PDB entry 7TUL | electron microscopy, 6.50 A resolution (low resolution: residue-level contacts below are approximate; hydrogen-bond / salt-bridge calls are withheld) | chains B and A

Chain B (and A):
Name: Large envelope protein
From: Woodchuck hepatitis virus
Notes: chain A of this document is another copy of the same molecule, construct and numbering; everything in this record applies to it too
UniProtKB: P17400 (HBSAG_WHV5); residues 1-222 here correspond to UniProt positions 210-431 (UniProt number = residue number + 209)
Sequence (222 residues; numbered 1 to 222; the number before each row is that of its first residue):
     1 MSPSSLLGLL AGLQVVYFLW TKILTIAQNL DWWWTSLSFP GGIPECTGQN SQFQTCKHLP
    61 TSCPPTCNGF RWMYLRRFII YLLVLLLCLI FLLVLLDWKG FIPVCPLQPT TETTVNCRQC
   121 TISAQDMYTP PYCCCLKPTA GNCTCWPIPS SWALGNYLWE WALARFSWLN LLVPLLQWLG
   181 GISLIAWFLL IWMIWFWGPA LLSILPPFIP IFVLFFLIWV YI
Unresolved in the structure: 39-67, 100-152 (chain A: 38-67, 99-152)
Curated features (UniProtKB/Swiss-Prot):
  - glycosylation: Asn142 (N-linked (GlcNAc...) asparagine)
Reported in the primary citation:
  - conformationally variable residues (order/disorder transition): Pro3 to Thr21, Ile80 to Leu93, Ile209 to Ile222

Interface between chain B and chain A:
Contacting residue pairs - 42 pairs, chain B then chain A:
  Met1(B) - Val220(A)
  Asp31(B) - Trp34(A)
  Trp34(B) - Trp34(A)
  Trp34(B) - Arg76(A)
  Trp34(B) - Ile79(A)
  Thr35(B) - Trp34(A)
  Leu37(B) - Trp72(A)
  Leu37(B) - Leu75(A)
  Ser38(B) - Trp72(A)
  Ser38(B) - Arg76(A)
  Asn68(B) - Trp195(A)
  Gly69(B) - Ser36(A)
  Gly69(B) - Leu37(A)
  Phe70(B) - Ser36(A)
  Phe70(B) - Leu37(A)
  Arg71(B) - Leu37(A)
  Arg71(B) - Trp195(A)
  Arg71(B) - Phe196(A)
  Arg71(B) - Pro199(A)
  Arg71(B) - Ala200(A)
  Trp72(B) - Asn29(A)
  Trp72(B) - Leu30(A)
  Trp72(B) - Trp32(A)
  Trp72(B) - Trp33(A)
  Trp72(B) - Trp34(A)
  Trp72(B) - Ser36(A)
  Trp72(B) - Leu37(A)
  Met73(B) - Leu37(A)
  Tyr74(B) - Leu37(A)
  Leu75(B) - Trp195(A)
  Arg76(B) - Trp33(A)
  Arg76(B) - Trp34(A)
  Arg76(B) - Leu37(A)
  Leu83(B) - Leu86(A)
  Leu86(B) - Ile90(A)
  Ile90(B) - Leu86(A)
  Ile90(B) - Ile90(A)
  Gly198(B) - Tyr74(A)
  Pro199(B) - Phe70(A)
  Leu202(B) - Phe70(A)
  Leu202(B) - Tyr74(A)
  Leu205(B) - Trp20(A)
Also at the interface, not in a pair above, chain B (28 interface residues in all): Leu6, Arg77, Ile79, Leu93, Trp161, Leu201
Also at the interface, not in a pair above, chain A (28 interface residues in all): Thr35, Leu83, Leu92, Leu158, Trp197, Gly198, Leu217

Summary:
Chain B and chain A each contribute 28 residues to their interface. From the paper: conformational variability
at Pro3(B), Ile80(B) and Ile209(B).
Both chains are Large envelope protein (Woodchuck hepatitis virus). Entry 7TUL (Woodchuck hepatitis small
surface protein without cytosolic and antigenic loops) was determined by electron microscopy (same publication
as 7TUK).
